PDB entry 7JK4 | electron microscopy, 3.40 A resolution | chains B and E of the 9 polymer chains in the assembly

# Chain B
Name: Origin recognition complex subunit 2
From: Drosophila melanogaster
Reference sequence: Q24168 (ORC2_DROME); residue numbers follow UniProt; this construct covers 1-618
Chain sequence (618 residues; each row starts with the number of its first residue):
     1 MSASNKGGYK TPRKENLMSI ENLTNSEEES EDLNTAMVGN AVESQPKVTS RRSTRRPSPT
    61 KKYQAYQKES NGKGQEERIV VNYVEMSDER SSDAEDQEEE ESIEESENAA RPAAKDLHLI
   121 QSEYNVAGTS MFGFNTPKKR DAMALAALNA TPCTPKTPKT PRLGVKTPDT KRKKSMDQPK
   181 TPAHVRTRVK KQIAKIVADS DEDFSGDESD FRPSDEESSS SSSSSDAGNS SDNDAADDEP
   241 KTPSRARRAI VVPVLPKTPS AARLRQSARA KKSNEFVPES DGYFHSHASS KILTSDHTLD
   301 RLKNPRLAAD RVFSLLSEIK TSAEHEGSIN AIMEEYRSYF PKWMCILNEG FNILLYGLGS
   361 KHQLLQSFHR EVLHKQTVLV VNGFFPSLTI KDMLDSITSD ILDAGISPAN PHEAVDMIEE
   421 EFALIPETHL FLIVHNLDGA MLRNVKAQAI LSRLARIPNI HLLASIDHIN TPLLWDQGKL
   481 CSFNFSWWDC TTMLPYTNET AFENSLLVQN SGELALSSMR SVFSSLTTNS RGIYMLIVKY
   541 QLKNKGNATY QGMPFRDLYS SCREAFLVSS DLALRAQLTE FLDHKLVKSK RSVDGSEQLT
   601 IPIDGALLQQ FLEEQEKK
Disordered / not traced: 1-275, 287-322, 506-514, 546-551, 617-618
Curated features (UniProtKB/Swiss-Prot):
  - modified residue: Thr24 (Phosphothreonine), Ser26 (Phosphoserine), Ser30 (Phosphoserine), Ser87 (Phosphoserine), Ser91 (Phosphoserine), Ser92 (Phosphoserine), Thr151 (Phosphothreonine), Thr154 (Phosphothreonine), Thr157 (Phosphothreonine), Thr160 (Phosphothreonine), Thr167 (Phosphothreonine), Thr170 (Phosphothreonine), Thr181 (Phosphothreonine), Thr258 (Phosphothreonine), Ser260 (Phosphoserine)

# Chain E
Name: Origin recognition complex subunit 5
From: Drosophila melanogaster
Reference sequence: Q24169 (ORC5_DROME); residue numbers follow UniProt; this construct covers 1-460
Chain sequence (460 residues; each row starts with the number of its first residue):
     1 MEAICSSLEP LFPCREAAIE TLGELIGDSS ETYPSAIYLF GHSGTGKTAL TRAFLKECGK
    61 RQNVRTAHLN AIECYTTKIM LEILLDSLAP DQGDALKVDN MLDFVEQLRR QAATRVEDQG
   121 FLIAVDNAER LRDMDANVLP VLLRLQELTN LNLCVILLSQ LPFEKFYNKT GLSEIVCLHL
   181 AQYNKAETQR ILGSDFQQVR NQLLEQFAQD KKRLEICQEA VTEDFYNNYL NLFLSVFYKA
   241 CRDVPELQLT ARKCLSTYLE PVLDGTVDAT DISRLWRHIA GPLRSALTQI YMRIEKPAEE
   301 VEDFTAIEDQ SVRKLAQSLE LPYYAKFLLI AAFLASHNAA KQDKRLFVKH HGKQRKRMQT
   361 VNARAKTTEK MSTTLGPKSF SIDRLLAIFY AILEEKVGLT CNLLSQISTL VHLNLLSFVS
   421 GEQNIMEGSA RLQCTIGLEF VLQIGKVVGF NVRQYLCDFM
Disordered / not traced: 207-210, 266-272, 296-317, 350-374, 457-460
Curated features (UniProtKB/Swiss-Prot):
  - binding site (ATP): Gly41 to Thr48
Metal / ion sites: Mg2+: Thr48, Asp126 (together with ATP)
Residues lining bound ligands: ATP (adenosine-5'-triphosphate): Leu11, Phe12, Pro13, Arg15, His42, Ser43, Gly44, Thr45, Gly46, Lys47, Thr48, Ala49, Gln160, Tyr183, Ile191, Pro245

# How chain B and chain E interact
Residue-residue contacts (43):
  Phe276(B) with Gly398(E); Leu399(E), hydrogen bond (backbone-backbone)
  Val277(B) with Lys396(E); Val397(E); Gly398(E)
  Pro278(B) with Tyr390(E), hydrophobic; Leu399(E), hydrophobic
  Ser280(B) with Ala387(E); Ala391(E)
  Asp281(B) with Val348(E)
  Tyr283(B) with Ser381(E), hydrogen bond; Asp383(E), hydrogen bond; Arg384(E); Ala387(E), hydrophobic
  Phe284(B) with Asp343(E); Lys344(E); Phe347(E), hydrophobic; Ala387(E), hydrophobic
  His285(B) with Val348(E)
  Arg443(B) with Met426(E); Glu427(E), salt bridge
  Val445(B) with Ile425(E), hydrophobic
  His468(B) with Met426(E)
  Asn470(B) with Met426(E), hydrogen bond (side chain-backbone)
  Thr471(B) with Met426(E)
  Pro472(B) with Cys401(E), hydrophobic; Leu404(E); Ser405(E)
  Leu473(B) with Ile382(E), hydrophobic; Leu404(E), hydrophobic; Ser408(E), hydrogen bond (backbone-side chain)
  Leu474(B) with Met426(E), hydrophobic
  Trp475(B) with Ser405(E), hydrogen bond (backbone-side chain)
  Asp476(B) with Ser405(E); Ser408(E); Thr409(E); His412(E), salt bridge
  Gln477(B) with Gln406(E), hydrogen bond; Thr409(E)
  Lys479(B) with His412(E)
  Leu480(B) with Cys401(E), hydrophobic; Ser405(E)
  Trp487(B) with Cys401(E), hydrophobic
Other interface residues (no listed pair), chain B (23 interface residues in all): Asp438
Other interface residues (no listed pair), chain E (27 interface residues in all): Ile388, Ile407

# In short
23 residues of chain B face 27 of chain E across their interface; the contacts include 7 hydrogen bonds and 2
salt bridges. Polar contacts include Arg443(B)-Glu427(E), Asp476(B)-His412(E) and Tyr283(B)-Ser381(E). Bound
to chain E: ATP. UniProt lists 8 ATP-binding residues on chain E.
Here chain B is Origin recognition complex subunit 2 and chain E is Origin recognition complex subunit 5, both
from Drosophila melanogaster. Entry 7JK4 (Structure of Drosophila ORC bound to AT-rich DNA and Cdc6) was
determined by electron microscopy together with 7JGR, 7JGS, 7JK2, 7JK3, 7JK5 and 7JK6 from the same study.
